PDB entry 1PAG | X-ray diffraction, 2.80 A resolution | chain A

== Chain A ==
Molecule: Pokeweed antiviral protein
Organism: Phytolacca americana
UniProt: P10297 (RIP1_PHYAM); residues 1-262 here correspond to UniProt positions 23-284 (UniProt number = residue number + 22)
Chain sequence (262 residues; each row starts with the number of its first residue):
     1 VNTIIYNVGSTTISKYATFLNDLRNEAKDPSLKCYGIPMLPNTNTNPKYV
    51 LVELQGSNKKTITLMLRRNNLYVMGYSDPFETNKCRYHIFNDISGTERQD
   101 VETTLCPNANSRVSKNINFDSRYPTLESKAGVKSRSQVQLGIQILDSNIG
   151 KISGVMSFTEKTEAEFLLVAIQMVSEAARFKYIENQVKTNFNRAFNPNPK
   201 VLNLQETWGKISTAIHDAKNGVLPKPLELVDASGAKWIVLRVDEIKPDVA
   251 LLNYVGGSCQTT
Disulfides: Cys34-Cys259, Cys85-Cys106
Ligand contacts: formycin-5'-monophosphate (FMP): Leu71, Tyr72, Val73, Phe90, Ser121, Arg122, Tyr123, Ile171, Ser175, Glu176, Arg179, Gln205, Glu206, Trp208
Curated features (UniProtKB/Swiss-Prot):
  - active site: Tyr72, Tyr123, Glu176, Arg179
  - binding site (substrate): Val73, Ser121, Ser175, Arg179

== Summary ==
Bound to chain A: formycin-5'-monophosphate. From UniProt: 4 active-site residues and 4 substrate-binding
residues.
Chain A is Pokeweed antiviral protein (Phytolacca americana); the structure, The 2.5 angstroms structure of
pokeweed antiviral protein, was determined by X-ray diffraction together with 1PAF from the same study.
